PDB entry 8AT5 | electron microscopy, 2.90 A resolution | chains D and A of the 4 polymer chains in the assembly

== Chain D ==
Name: Capsid protein VP4
From: Human coxsackievirus A9 (strain Griggs)
UniProtKB: P21404 (POLG_CXA9); numbering as in UniProt (aligned over 2-69)
Sequence (68 residues; each row starts with the number of its first residue):
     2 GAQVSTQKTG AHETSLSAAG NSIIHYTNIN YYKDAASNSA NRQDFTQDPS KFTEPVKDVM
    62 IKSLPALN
Not modelled in the structure: 15-23
Curated features (UniProtKB/Swiss-Prot):
  - site: N69 (Cleavage)
  - lipidation: G2 (N-myristoyl glycine)

== Chain A ==
Name: Capsid protein VP1
From: Human coxsackievirus A9 (strain Griggs)
UniProtKB: P21404 (POLG_CXA9); residues 1-299 here correspond to UniProt positions 569-867 (UniProt number = residue number + 568)
Sequence (299 residues; numbered 1 to 299; the number before each row is that of its first residue):
     1 GDVEEAIERA VVHVADTMRS GPSNSASVPA LTAVETGHTS QVTPSDTMQT RHVKNYHSRS
    61 ESTVENFLGR SACVYMEEYK TTDNDVNKKF VAWPINTKQM VQMRRKLEMF TYLRFDMEVT
   121 FVITSRQDPG TTLAQDMPVL THQIMYVPPG GPIPAKVDDY AWQTSTNPSI FWTEGNAPAR
   181 MSIPFISIGN AYSNFYDGWS NFDQRGSYGY NTLNNLGHIY VRHVSGSSPH PITSTIRVYF
   241 KPKHTRAWVP RPPRLCQYKK AFSVDFTPTP ITDTRKDINT VTTVAQSRRR GDMSTLNTH
Not modelled in the structure: 8-10, 284-299
Construct notes: variant V11 (Arg579 in P21404), V12 (Cys580 in P21404), H13 (Thr581 in P21404), S20 (Thr588 in P21404), N84 (Lys652 in P21404), D85 (His653 in P21404), H142 (Arg710 in P21404)
Curated features (UniProtKB/Swiss-Prot):
  - motif: R290 to D292 (Cell attachment site)
  - site: H299 (Cleavage)

== Interface between chain D and chain A ==
Contacting residue pairs - 45 pairs, chain D then chain A:
  G2(D) - D2(A)  hydrogen bond (backbone-backbone)
  A3(D) - D2(A)
  A3(D) - V3(A)
  A3(D) - E4(A)  hydrogen bond (backbone-backbone)
  Q4(D) - E4(A)
  Q4(D) - I7(A)
  V5(D) - E4(A)  hydrogen bond (backbone-backbone)
  V5(D) - E5(A)
  V5(D) - I7(A)
  S6(D) - I7(A)
  K9(D) - S58(A)
  K9(D) - S60(A)
  A36(D) - H244(A)
  A37(D) - D116(A)
  A37(D) - S182(A)
  A37(D) - K243(A)  hydrogen bond (backbone-side chain)
  S38(D) - K243(A)
  N39(D) - K243(A)  hydrogen bond (backbone-side chain)
  S40(D) - H244(A)  hydrogen bond (backbone-side chain)
  A41(D) - E65(A)
  N42(D) - E65(A)
  N42(D) - H244(A)
  R43(D) - E65(A)
  R43(D) - N66(A)  hydrogen bond
  R43(D) - G69(A)
  D45(D) - T63(A)
  F46(D) - V12(A)
  F46(D) - S60(A)
  Q48(D) - R59(A)
  F53(D) - P250(A)
  T54(D) - H38(A)
  T54(D) - T39(A)  hydrogen bond (backbone-backbone)
  T54(D) - Q41(A)
  E55(D) - H38(A)  salt bridge
  E55(D) - Q41(A)  hydrogen bond
  P56(D) - G37(A)
  V57(D) - T36(A)
  M61(D) - H38(A)
  K63(D) - P29(A)
  K63(D) - Q41(A)
  K63(D) - D46(A)  salt bridge
  S64(D) - S27(A)
  S64(D) - V28(A)  hydrogen bond (backbone-backbone)
  A67(D) - T32(A)
  A67(D) - A33(A)
Interface residues without a listed pair, chain D (27 interface residues in all): L68
Interface residues without a listed pair, chain A (33 interface residues in all): V42, T43, P184, K241

== Summary ==
27 residues of chain D face 33 of chain A across their interface, with 10 hydrogen bonds and 2 salt bridges.
Among the polar pairs are E55(D)-H38(A), K63(D)-D46(A) and A37(D)-K243(A).
Here chain D is Capsid protein VP4 and chain A is Capsid protein VP1, both from Human coxsackievirus A9
(strain Griggs). Entry 8AT5 (native Coxsackievirus A9) was determined by electron microscopy, deposited
together with 8AW6 and 8AXX.
